Entry 7JXY (X-ray diffraction, 2.15 A resolution); this record covers chain A.

[Chain A]
Name: Tau-tubulin kinase 1
Organism: Homo sapiens
Notes: EC 2.7.11.1
UniProtKB: Q5TCY1 (TTBK1_HUMAN); residues 15-343 here = UniProt positions 15-343
Sequence (332 residues; row label = number of the first residue in the row):
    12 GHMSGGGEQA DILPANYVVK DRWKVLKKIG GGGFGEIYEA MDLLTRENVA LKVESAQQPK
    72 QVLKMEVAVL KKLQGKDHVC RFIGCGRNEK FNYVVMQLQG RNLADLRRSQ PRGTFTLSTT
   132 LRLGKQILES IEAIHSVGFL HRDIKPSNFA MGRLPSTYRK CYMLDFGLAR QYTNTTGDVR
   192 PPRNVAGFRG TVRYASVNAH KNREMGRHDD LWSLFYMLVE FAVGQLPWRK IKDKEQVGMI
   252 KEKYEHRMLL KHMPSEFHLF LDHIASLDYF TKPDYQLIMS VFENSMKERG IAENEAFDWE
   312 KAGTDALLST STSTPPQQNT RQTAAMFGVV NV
Disordered / not traced: 12-22, 313-343
Sequence notes: expression tag (12-14)
Small-molecule neighbours: VSY ((3S)-1-[1-(2-aminopyrimidin-4-yl)-1H-pyrazolo[4,3-c]pyridin-6-yl]-3-methylpent-1-yn-3-ol): Ile-40, Ile-48, Ala-61, Lys-63, Glu-77, Leu-81, Cys-91, Val-105, Met-107, Gln-108, Leu-109, Gln-110, Gly-111, Met-174, Leu-175, Asp-176, Phe-177, Gly-178
Swiss-Prot annotation at these positions:
  - active site: Asp-154 (Proton acceptor)
  - binding site (ATP): Ile-40 to Ile-48, Lys-63

[Summary]
Ligands of chain A: compound VSY. UniProt lists active-site residue Asp-154 and 10 ATP-binding residues.
Chain A is Tau-tubulin kinase 1 (Homo sapiens); the structure, Structure of TTBK1 kinase domain in complex
with Compound 18, was determined by X-ray diffraction together with 7JXX from the same study.
